4M41 - chains A and T of the 3 polymer chains in the assembly; structure by X-ray diffraction, 2.15 A resolution.

Chain A:
Name: DNA polymerase
Source organism: Enterobacteria phage RB69
Notes: EC 2.7.7.7
UniProtKB: Q38087 (DPOL_BPR69); numbering as in UniProt (aligned over 1-903)
Amino-acid sequence (903 residues; each row starts with the number of its first residue):
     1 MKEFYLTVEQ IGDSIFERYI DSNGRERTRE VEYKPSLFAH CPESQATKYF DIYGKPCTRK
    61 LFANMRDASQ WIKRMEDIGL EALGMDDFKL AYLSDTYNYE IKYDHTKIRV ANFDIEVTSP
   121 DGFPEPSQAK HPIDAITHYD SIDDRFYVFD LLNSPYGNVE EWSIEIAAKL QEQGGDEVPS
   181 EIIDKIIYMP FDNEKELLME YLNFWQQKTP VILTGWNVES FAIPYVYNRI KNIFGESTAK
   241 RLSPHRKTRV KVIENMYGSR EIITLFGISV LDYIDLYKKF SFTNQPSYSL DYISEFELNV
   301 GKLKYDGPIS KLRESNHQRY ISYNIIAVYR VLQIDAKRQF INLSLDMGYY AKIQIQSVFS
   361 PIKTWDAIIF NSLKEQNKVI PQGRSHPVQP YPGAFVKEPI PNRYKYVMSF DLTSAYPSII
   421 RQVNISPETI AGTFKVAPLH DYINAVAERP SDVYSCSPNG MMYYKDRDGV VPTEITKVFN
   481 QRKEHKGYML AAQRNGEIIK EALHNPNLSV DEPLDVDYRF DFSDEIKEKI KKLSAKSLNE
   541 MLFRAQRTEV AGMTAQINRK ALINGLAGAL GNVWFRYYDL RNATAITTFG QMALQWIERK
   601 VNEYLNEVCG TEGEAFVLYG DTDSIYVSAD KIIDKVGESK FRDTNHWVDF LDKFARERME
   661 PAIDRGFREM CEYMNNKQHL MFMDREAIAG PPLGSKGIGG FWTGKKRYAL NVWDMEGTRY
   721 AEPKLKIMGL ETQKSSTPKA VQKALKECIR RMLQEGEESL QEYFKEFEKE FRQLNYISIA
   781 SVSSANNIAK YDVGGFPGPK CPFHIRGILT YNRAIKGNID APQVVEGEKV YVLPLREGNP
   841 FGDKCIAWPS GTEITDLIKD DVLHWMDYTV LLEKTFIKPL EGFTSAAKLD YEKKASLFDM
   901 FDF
Sequence notes: engineered mutation Ala222 (Asp in Q38087), Ala327 (Asp in Q38087), Ala415 (Leu in Q38087), Ala561 (Leu in Q38087), Gly565 (Ser in Q38087), Ala567 (Tyr in Q38087)
Ion coordination: Ca2+ site 1 near Glu116 (its only coordinating residue here); Ca2+ site 2: Asp411, Leu412, Asp623 (together with ATP); Ca2+ site 3: Asn505, Asn507, Lys531; Ca2+ site 4: Asp623 (together with ATP); Ca2+ site 5 near Glu716 (its only coordinating residue here)
Residues lining bound ligands: ATP (adenosine-5'-triphosphate): Asp411, Leu412, Thr413, Ser414, Ala415, Tyr416, Pro417, Arg482, Lys486, Lys560, Asn564, Thr622, Asp623
Curated features (UniProtKB/Swiss-Prot):
  - region: Thr248 to Thr264 (Beta hairpin), Lys705 to Tyr708 (Binding of DNA in B-conformation), Leu897 to Phe903 (Interaction with the polymerase clamp)
  - binding site (Mg(2+)): Asp114, Glu116, Asp411, Leu412, Asp623
  - binding site (substrate): Ser414, Tyr416, Arg482, Lys560
  - site: Asp621 (Optimization of metal coordination by the polymerase active site), Lys706 (Optimization of metal coordination by the polymerase active site), Asp714 (Essential for viral replication)
  - mutagenesis: Asp621 (D621A: Drastic decrease in the efficiency of incorporation of dGMP), Lys706 (K706A: Almost complete loss of polymerase activity), Asp714 (D714A: Complete loss of viral replication)

Chain T:
Molecule: DNA template
Sequence (17 nucleotides; each row starts with the number of its first residue):
     2 CATGTTAGCA GTCCGCG

Interface between chain A and chain T:
Contacting residue pairs (37; chain A residue first):
  Ser360(A) with DT4(T), hydrogen bond to the phosphate
  Pro361(A) with DT4(T), phosphate contact
  Ile362(A) with DA3(T), phosphate contact; DT4(T), hydrogen bond to the phosphate
  Lys363(A) with DC2(T), salt bridge to the phosphate
  Tyr391(A) with DG5(T), hydrogen bond to the phosphate; DT6(T), sugar contact
  Pro392(A) with DT6(T), phosphate contact; DT7(T), phosphate contact
  Gly393(A) with DT6(T), hydrogen bond to the phosphate; DT7(T), hydrogen bond to the phosphate
  Ala394(A) with DT7(T), sugar contact
  Val396(A) with DA8(T), phosphate contact
  Asn564(A) with DT4(T), base contact
  Gly565(A) with DT4(T), sugar contact
  Gly568(A) with DT4(T), base contact; DG5(T), sugar contact
  Ala569(A) with DT4(T), sugar contact
  Gly571(A) with DG5(T), sugar contact
  Asn572(A) with DT4(T), hydrogen bond to the phosphate; DG5(T), hydrogen bond to the phosphate
  Trp574(A) with DA3(T), stacking on the base
  Lys705(A) with DA8(T), salt bridge to the phosphate; DG9(T), sugar contact
  Lys706(A) with DT7(T), base contact; DA8(T), sugar contact
  Arg707(A) with DG9(T), phosphate contact; DC10(T), salt bridge to the phosphate
  Glu731(A) with DC10(T), sugar contact
  Pro799(A) with DC14(T), phosphate contact
  Lys800(A) with DT13(T), phosphate contact; DC14(T), hydrogen bond to the phosphate
  Cys801(A) with DT13(T), sugar contact
  Phe803(A) with DG12(T), sugar contact
  Lys844(A) with DT13(T), salt bridge to the phosphate
  Lys874(A) with DG12(T), salt bridge to the phosphate
  Lys878(A) with DA11(T), salt bridge to the phosphate
Also at the interface, not in a pair above, chain A (34 interface residues in all): Asp87, Lys279, Gln389, Pro390, Glu398, Lys734, Arg806

Overview:
The interface between chain A and chain T involves 34 residues on one side and 13 on the other; the contacts
include 8 hydrogen bonds, 6 salt bridges and 1 aromatic stacking contact. Polar pairs include
Ser360(A)-DT4(T), Ile362(A)-DT4(T) and Tyr391(A)-DG5(T). Ligands of chain A: ATP.
Here chain A is DNA polymerase (Enterobacteria phage RB69) and chain T is DNA template. Entry 4M41 (RB69 DNA
polymerase ternary complex with dG/dT at position n-3 of primer/tempLate duplex) was determined by X-ray
diffraction together with 4M3R, 4M3T, 4M3U, 4M3W, 4M3X, 4M3Y and 3 further entries from the same study.
